8QQN - chains PJ and PK of the 24 polymer chains in the assembly; structure by electron microscopy, 2.34 A resolution.

Chain PJ (and PK):
Protein: Portal protein
Organism: Haloferax tailed virus 1
Notes: chain PK of this document is another copy of the same molecule, construct and numbering; everything in this record applies to it too
Reference sequence: A0A410N6Q2 (A0A410N6Q2_9CAUD); residues 1-675 here = UniProt positions 1-675
Chain sequence (675 residues; row label = number of the first residue in the row):
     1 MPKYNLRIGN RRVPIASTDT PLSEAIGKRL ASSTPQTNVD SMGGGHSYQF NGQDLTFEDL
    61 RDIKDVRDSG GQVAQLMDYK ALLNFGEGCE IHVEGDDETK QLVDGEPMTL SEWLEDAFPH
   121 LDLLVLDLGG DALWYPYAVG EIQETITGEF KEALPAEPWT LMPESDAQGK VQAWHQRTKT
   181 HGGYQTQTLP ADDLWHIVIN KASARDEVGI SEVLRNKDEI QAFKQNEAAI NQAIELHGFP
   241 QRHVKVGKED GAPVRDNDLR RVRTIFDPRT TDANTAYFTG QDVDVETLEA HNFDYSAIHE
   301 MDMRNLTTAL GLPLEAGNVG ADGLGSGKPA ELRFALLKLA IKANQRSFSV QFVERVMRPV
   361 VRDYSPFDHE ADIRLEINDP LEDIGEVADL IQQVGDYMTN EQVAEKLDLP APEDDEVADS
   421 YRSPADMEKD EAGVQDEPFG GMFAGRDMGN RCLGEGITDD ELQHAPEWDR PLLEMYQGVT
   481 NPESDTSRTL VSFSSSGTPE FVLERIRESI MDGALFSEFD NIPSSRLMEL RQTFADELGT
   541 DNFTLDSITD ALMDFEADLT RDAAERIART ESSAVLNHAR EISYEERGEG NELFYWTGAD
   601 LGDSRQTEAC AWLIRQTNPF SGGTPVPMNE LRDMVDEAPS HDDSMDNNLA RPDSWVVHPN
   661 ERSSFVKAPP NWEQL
Unresolved in the structure: 1-30, 46-53, 435-675
Modified / non-standard residues: His196 (nd1-phosphonohistidine; HIP); His243 (nd1-phosphonohistidine; HIP); His291 (nd1-phosphonohistidine; HIP)

How chain PJ and chain PK interact:
Contacting residue pairs (187):
  Ala31(PJ) with Ile142(PK); Glu144(PK), hydrogen bond (backbone-side chain); Tyr364(PK)
  Ser32(PJ) with Ile142(PK); Gln143(PK); Glu144(PK), hydrogen bond (backbone-backbone)
  Ser33(PJ) with Gln143(PK); Glu144(PK), hydrogen bond (side chain-backbone); Thr145(PK), hydrogen bond (side chain-backbone); Ile146(PK)
  Thr34(PJ) with Glu141(PK); Gln143(PK), hydrogen bond (backbone-side chain)
  Pro35(PJ) with Glu141(PK); Gln143(PK); Leu154(PK), hydrophobic
  Gln36(PJ) with Glu141(PK), hydrogen bond (backbone-side chain); Gln187(PK), hydrogen bond (backbone-side chain); Leu189(PK); Asp193(PK), hydrogen bond
  Thr37(PJ) with Glu141(PK), hydrogen bond; Ala156(PK); Gln176(PK); Gln187(PK); Leu189(PK); Leu194(PK)
  Asn38(PJ) with Gln176(PK), hydrogen bond (backbone-side chain); Thr178(PK); Gln185(PK); Gln187(PK)
  Val39(PJ) with Glu157(PK)
  Asp40(PJ) with Arg61(PK), salt bridge; Glu157(PK); Trp159(PK), hydrogen bond; Thr160(PK); Thr178(PK); Lys179(PK), hydrogen bond (side chain-backbone)
  Ser41(PJ) with Lys179(PK), hydrogen bond (backbone-backbone)
  Met42(PJ) with Lys179(PK); Thr180(PK); His181(PK), hydrogen bond (backbone-backbone)
  Gly43(PJ) with His181(PK)
  Gly44(PJ) with His181(PK), hydrogen bond (backbone-backbone); Gly182(PK), hydrogen bond (backbone-backbone)
  Gly45(PJ) with Gly182(PK)
  Ala202(PJ) with Arg67(PK), hydrogen bond (backbone-side chain)
  Ser203(PJ) with Glu157(PK), hydrogen bond; Trp159(PK)
  Ala204(PJ) with Asp127(PK); Pro155(PK), hydrophobic
  Arg205(PJ) with Glu141(PK), salt bridge; Leu154(PK); Pro155(PK), hydrogen bond (side chain-backbone); Ala156(PK)
  Arg215(PJ) with Arg67(PK), hydrogen bond (side chain-backbone); Asp68(PK); Ser69(PK); Gly70(PK); Ala74(PK); Asp78(PK), salt bridge
  Asn216(PJ) with Gly70(PK); Gly71(PK), hydrogen bond (side chain-backbone)
  Glu219(PJ) with Gly71(PK)
  Asn226(PJ) with Asn231(PK)
  Ala229(PJ) with Phe239(PK), hydrophobic
  Ile230(PJ) with Phe239(PK), hydrophobic
  Gln232(PJ) with Pro268(PK), hydrogen bond (side chain-backbone)
  Ala233(PJ) with Phe239(PK), hydrophobic
  Glu235(PJ) with Thr271(PK); Asp272(PK); Ala273(PK)
  Leu236(PJ) with Arg242(PK), hydrogen bond (backbone-side chain); Pro268(PK), hydrophobic; Thr271(PK)
  His237(PJ) with Pro240(PK), hydrogen bond (side chain-backbone)
  Phe239(PJ) with Ala273(PK), hydrophobic
  Gln241(PJ) with Arg242(PK), hydrogen bond; Ala273(PK); Thr275(PK)
  Arg242(PJ) with Ala276(PK); Tyr277(PK), hydrogen bond (backbone-backbone)
  His243(PJ) with Tyr277(PK); Thr279(PK); Val283(PK); Val285(PK)
  Val244(PJ) with Tyr277(PK), hydrogen bond (backbone-backbone); Phe278(PK); Thr279(PK), hydrogen bond (backbone-backbone)
  Lys245(PJ) with Thr279(PK); Gly280(PK); Gln281(PK); Val283(PK); Asp284(PK), salt bridge
  Val246(PJ) with Thr279(PK), hydrogen bond (backbone-backbone); Gly280(PK); Gln281(PK)
  Gly247(PJ) with Gln281(PK), hydrogen bond (backbone-side chain)
  Asp250(PJ) with Lys248(PK), salt bridge
  Leu259(PJ) with Phe278(PK); Thr279(PK)
  Val262(PJ) with Phe278(PK)
  Arg263(PJ) with Phe278(PK)
  Phe266(PJ) with Phe278(PK), hydrophobic
  Pro268(PJ) with Asn274(PK); Ala276(PK), hydrophobic
  Asp284(PJ) with Gln281(PK), hydrogen bond
  Leu288(PJ) with Tyr277(PK), hydrophobic; Val285(PK), hydrophobic
  His291(PJ) with Pro240(PK); Arg242(PK); Thr287(PK)
  Asn292(PJ) with Ala290(PK)
  Phe293(PJ) with Gly238(PK); Phe239(PK), hydrophobic; Pro240(PK); Ala290(PK), hydrophobic
  Asp294(PJ) with Tyr295(PK)
  Ala297(PJ) with Tyr295(PK)
  Ile298(PJ) with Phe239(PK), hydrophobic; Tyr295(PK)
  Met301(PJ) with Ile230(PK), hydrophobic; Tyr295(PK), hydrophobic; His299(PK)
  Arg304(PJ) with Asn318(PK), hydrogen bond (side chain-backbone)
  Asn305(PJ) with Gln72(PK), hydrogen bond
  Thr308(PJ) with Gln72(PK); Gln75(PK); Asn318(PK), hydrogen bond
  Ala309(PJ) with Gln75(PK)
  Gly311(PJ) with Gln75(PK); Tyr79(PK), hydrogen bond (backbone-side chain)
  Leu314(PJ) with Asn318(PK)
  Asp322(PJ) with Gly320(PK)
  Leu324(PJ) with Glu315(PK); Asn318(PK); Val319(PK); Gly320(PK)
  Lys328(PJ) with Phe334(PK)
  Pro329(PJ) with Glu315(PK); Gly325(PK)
  Leu332(PJ) with Pro313(PK), hydrophobic; Glu315(PK); Ala316(PK); Leu337(PK), hydrophobic
  Arg333(PJ) with Glu315(PK); Asn318(PK)
  Ala335(PJ) with Leu381(PK), hydrophobic
  Leu336(PJ) with Tyr79(PK), hydrophobic; Leu83(PK), hydrophobic
  Leu339(PJ) with Leu82(PK); Gly86(PK); Glu87(PK); Pro380(PK), hydrophobic
  Ala340(PJ) with Leu82(PK), hydrophobic
  Lys342(PJ) with Glu87(PK), salt bridge
  Ala343(PJ) with Leu82(PK), hydrophobic; Leu126(PK), hydrophobic
  Arg346(PJ) with Asp122(PK), salt bridge; Leu123(PK)
  Ser347(PJ) with Leu123(PK)
  Val350(PJ) with His120(PK); Leu123(PK), hydrophobic
  Glu354(PJ) with His120(PK), salt bridge
  Leu390(PJ) with Ile384(PK), hydrophobic; Ala388(PK), hydrophobic
  Gln393(PJ) with Ala388(PK); Asp389(PK), hydrogen bond; Gln392(PK)
  Val394(PJ) with Ile391(PK), hydrophobic; Leu407(PK), hydrophobic
  Asp396(PJ) with Ser423(PK), hydrogen bond (backbone-side chain); Pro424(PK); Ala425(PK), hydrogen bond (backbone-backbone)
  Tyr397(PJ) with Ile391(PK), hydrophobic; Asn400(PK); Val403(PK), hydrophobic; Pro424(PK)
  Met398(PJ) with Leu409(PK), hydrophobic
  Gln402(PJ) with Pro410(PK)
  Ser420(PJ) with Glu428(PK)
  Tyr421(PJ) with Pro412(PK); Pro424(PK), hydrophobic; Ala425(PK); Glu428(PK), hydrogen bond (backbone-side chain)
  Arg422(PJ) with Ala425(PK); Glu428(PK), hydrogen bond (backbone-side chain); Lys429(PK); Ala432(PK)
Also at the interface, not in a pair above, chain PJ (91 interface residues in all): Pro240, Lys248, Glu249, Leu312, Glu386, Lys406
Also at the interface, not in a pair above, chain PK (107 interface residues in all): Leu161, Arg177, Glu227, Ile234, Gln241, Arg269, Gly385, Gly395, Glu413

Summary:
91 residues of chain PJ face 107 of chain PK across their interface; the contacts include 40 hydrogen bonds
and 8 salt bridges. Polar contacts include Asp40(PJ)-Arg61(PK), Arg205(PJ)-Glu141(PK) and
Arg215(PJ)-Asp78(PK).
Both chains are Portal protein (Haloferax tailed virus 1). Entry 8QQN (Portal protein of full Haloferax tailed
virus 1) was determined by electron microscopy (same publication as 8QPG, 8QPQ, 8QSI, 8QSY, 9FKB, 9H4P, 9H5B
and 9H7V).
